Entry 8UOX (electron microscopy, 4.60 A resolution (low resolution: residue-level contacts below are approximate; hydrogen-bond / salt-bridge calls are withheld)); this record covers chains A8 and B8 of the 204 polymer chains in the assembly.

Chain A8:
Name: Flagellar M-ring protein
Source organism: Salmonella enterica subsp. enterica serovar Typhimurium
Reference sequence: P15928 (FLIF_SALTY); residue numbers follow UniProt; this construct covers 1-560
Amino-acid sequence (560 residues; each row starts with the number of its first residue):
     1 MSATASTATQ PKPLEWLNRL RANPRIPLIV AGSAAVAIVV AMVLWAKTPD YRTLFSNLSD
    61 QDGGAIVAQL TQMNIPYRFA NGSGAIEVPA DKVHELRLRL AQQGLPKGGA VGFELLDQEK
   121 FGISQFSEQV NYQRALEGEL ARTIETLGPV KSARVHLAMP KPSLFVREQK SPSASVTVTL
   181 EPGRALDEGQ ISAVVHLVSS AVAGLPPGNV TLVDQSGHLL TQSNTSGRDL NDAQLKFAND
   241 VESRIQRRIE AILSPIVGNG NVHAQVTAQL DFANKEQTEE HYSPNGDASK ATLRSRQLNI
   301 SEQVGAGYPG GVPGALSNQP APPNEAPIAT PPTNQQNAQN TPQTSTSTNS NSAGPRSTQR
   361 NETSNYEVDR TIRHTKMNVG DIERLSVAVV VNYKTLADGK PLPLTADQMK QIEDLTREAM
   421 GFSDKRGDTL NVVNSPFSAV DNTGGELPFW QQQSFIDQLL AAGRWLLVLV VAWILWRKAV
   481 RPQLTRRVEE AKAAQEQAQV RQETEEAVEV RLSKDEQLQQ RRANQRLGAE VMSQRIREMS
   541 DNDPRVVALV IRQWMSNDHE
Not modelled in the structure: 1-513

Chain B8:
Name: Flagellar motor switch protein FliG
Source organism: Salmonella enterica subsp. enterica serovar Typhimurium
Reference sequence: P0A1J9 (FLIG_SALTY); numbering as in UniProt (aligned over 1-331)
Amino-acid sequence (331 residues; numbered 1 to 331; the number before each row is that of its first residue):
     1 MSNLSGTDKS VILLMTIGED RAAEVFKHLS TREVQALSTA MANVRQISNK QLTDVLSEFE
    61 QEAEQFAALN INANEYLRSV LVKALGEERA SSLLEDILET RDTTSGIETL NFMEPQSAAD
   121 LIRDEHPQII ATILVHLKRS QAADILALFD ERLRHDVMLR IATFGGVQPA ALAELTEVLN
   181 GLLDGQNLKR SKMGGVRTAA EIINLMKTQQ EEAVITAVRE FDGELAQKII DEMFLFENLV
   241 DVDDRSIQRL LQEVDSESLL IALKGAEPPL REKFLRNMSQ RAADILRDDL ANRGPVRLSQ
   301 VENEQKAILL IVRRLAETGE MVIGSGEDTY V
Swiss-Prot annotation at these positions:
  - motif: E125 to Q128 (Part of the EHPQR-motif)
  - site: R160 (Part of the EHPQR-motif)

Interface between chain A8 and chain B8:
Residue-residue contacts (50):
  R521(A8) with K50(B8)
  Q525(A8) with N49(B8); K50(B8); T53(B8)
  M532(A8) with L56(B8); E60(B8)
  R535(A8) with E60(B8)
  I536(A8) with I17(B8); F59(B8)
  R537(A8) with T16(B8); I17(B8); R21(B8)
  S540(A8) with R21(B8)
  P544(A8) with E24(B8); H28(B8)
  R545(A8) with H28(B8); N70(B8); I71(B8); N72(B8); A73(B8)
  V546(A8) with A67(B8); N70(B8)
  V547(A8) with V25(B8); F59(B8)
  A548(A8) with V25(B8); H28(B8); L29(B8)
  L549(A8) with F66(B8); N70(B8)
  V550(A8) with F59(B8); A63(B8)
  I551(A8) with L14(B8); V25(B8); L29(B8)
  R552(A8) with L29(B8); E33(B8)
  Q553(A8) with E62(B8); F66(B8)
  W554(A8) with G6(B8); K9(B8); S10(B8); V55(B8); E58(B8); F59(B8); E62(B8)
  M555(A8) with L29(B8); E33(B8); L37(B8)
  D558(A8) with G6(B8); T7(B8)
Also at the interface, not in a pair above, chain A8 (25 interface residues in all): R526, A529, S533, M539, D543
Also at the interface, not in a pair above, chain B8 (34 interface residues in all): L13, S57, Q65, A68

Summary:
25 residues of chain A8 face 34 of chain B8 across their interface.
Here chain A8 is Flagellar M-ring protein and chain B8 is Flagellar motor switch protein FliG, both from
Salmonella enterica subsp. enterica serovar Typhimurium. Entry 8UOX (Cryo-EM structure of a Counterclockwise
locked form of the Salmonella enterica Typhimurium flagellar C-ring, with C34 ...) was determined by electron
microscopy together with 8UCS, 8UMD, 8UMX and 8UPL from the same study.
